Entry 6WIX (X-ray diffraction, 2.67 A resolution); this record covers chains B and G of the 6 polymer chains in the assembly.

# Chain B
Name: Envelope glycoprotein gp41
Organism: Human immunodeficiency virus 1
Notes: fragment: ectodomain
Chain sequence (153 residues; each row starts with the number of its first residue):
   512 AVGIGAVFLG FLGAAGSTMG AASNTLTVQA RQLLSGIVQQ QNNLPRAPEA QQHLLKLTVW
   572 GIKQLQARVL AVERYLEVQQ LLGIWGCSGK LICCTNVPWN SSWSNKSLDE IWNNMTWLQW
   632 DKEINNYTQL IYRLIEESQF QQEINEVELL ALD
Not modelled in the structure: 512-516, 536-562, 664
Cystine bridges: Cys598-Cys604
What the authors report for this chain:
  - contacts within the chain: Gly531-Asn535 (hydrogen bond), Arg585-Glu588 (hydrogen bond)

# Chain G
Name: Envelope glycoprotein gp120
Organism: Human immunodeficiency virus 1
Chain sequence (498 residues; row label = number of the first residue in the row; note: 36 numbers in that range are skipped by the numbering (no residue carries them; nothing is unmodelled there); a row labelled like 136A-136V holds insertion residues (136A, then the next letters in order)):
    29 QQAENLWVTV YYGVPVWRDA DTTLFCASDA KAYETEKHNV WATHACVPTD PNPQEIHLDN
    89 VTEKFNMWKN NMVEQMHTDI ISLWDQSLKP CVKLTPLCVT LHCTNFNP
136A-136V NSTRNEGNGTAGGEGSNDTVTN
   151 REEIKNCSFN MTTELRDKKQ RVHSLFYKLD IVQIN
185A-185H KNQSQDNG
   189 SEYRLINCNT SACTQACPKV SFEPIPIHYC APAGFAILKC KDEEFNGTGP CKNVSTVQCT
   249 HGIKPVVSTQ LLLNGSLAKK EVKIRSENIT NNVKTIIVQL VNPVIINCTR PNNNTRKSIR
   309 I
   312 GPGQAFYATG
  321A A
   322 IIGDIRQAHC NVSRSDWNKT LQQVARQLRK HFV
   356 NKTIIFTNSS GGDLEVTTHS FNCGGEFFYC NTSGLFNSTW
395A-395R DSSTWDSNSTQANITELN
   412 ENITLPCRIK QIINMWQRTG QCMYAPPIPG VISCVSNITG LLLTRDGGGN NNTNETFRPG
   472 GGDMRDNWRS ELYKYKVVKI EPLGVAPTRC KRRVVERRRR RR
Not modelled in the structure: 29-30, 59-65, 136A-136V, 185A-185H, 356, 395A-395R, 459-464, 505-513
Cystine bridges: Cys54-Cys74, Cys119-Cys205, Cys126-Cys196, Cys131-Cys157, Cys201-Cys433, Cys218-Cys247, Cys228-Cys239, Cys296-Cys331, Cys378-Cys445, Cys385-Cys418
Covalent attachments: glycan linked to Asn88, Asn332; N-acetylglucosamine (NAG) linked to Asn156, Asn160, Asn197, Asn234, Asn241, Asn262, Asn295, Asn301, Asn386, Asn392, Asn413, Asn448

# How chain B and chain G interact
Residue-residue contacts (99; chain B residue first):
  Ala517(B) with Ala221(G), hydrophobic
  Leu520(B) with Ile84(G); Thr244(G); Gln246(G)
  Phe522(B) with Pro43(G)
  Leu523(B) with Pro43(G), hydrophobic; Leu86(G); Ile491(G), hydrophobic
  Gly524(B) with His85(G)
  Ala525(B) with Pro43(G)
  Ala526(B) with Pro43(G), hydrophobic; Trp45(G), hydrophobic; Val89(G), hydrophobic
  Gly527(B) with Asp87(G); Asn88(G); Val89(G)
  Met530(B) with Ala497(G), hydrophobic
  Ala533(B) with Pro43(G), hydrophobic
  Ser534(B) with Tyr39(G)
  Thr569(B) with Gln114(G), hydrogen bond
  Val570(B) with Ser110(G); Leu111(G), hydrophobic; Gln114(G), hydrogen bond (backbone-side chain)
  Trp571(B) with Cys54(G), hydrophobic; Trp69(G), hydrogen bond (side chain-backbone); Ala70(G); Cys74(G); Asp107(G); Leu111(G), hydrophobic; Tyr217(G)
  Lys574(B) with Leu52(G), hydrogen bond (side chain-backbone); Gln103(G), hydrogen bond; Asp107(G), salt bridge
  Gln575(B) with Phe53(G)
  Gln577(B) with Thr51(G)
  Ala578(B) with Phe53(G), hydrophobic
  Leu581(B) with Thr50(G)
  Ala582(B) with Ala221(G)
  Arg585(B) with Ile491(G), hydrogen bond (side chain-backbone); Glu492(G), salt bridge; Pro493(G)
  Val589(B) with Tyr40(G), hydrophobic; Leu494(G), hydrophobic
  Gln590(B) with Tyr40(G)
  Leu592(B) with Leu494(G), hydrophobic
  Leu593(B) with Tyr40(G), hydrophobic; Leu494(G), hydrophobic
  Trp596(B) with Val38(G), hydrophobic; Arg503(G)
  Gly597(B) with Arg503(G), hydrogen bond (backbone-side chain)
  Leu602(B) with Val38(G); Tyr39(G); Tyr40(G), hydrogen bond (backbone-backbone)
  Ile603(B) with Thr37(G); Val38(G); Tyr39(G), hydrophobic
  Cys604(B) with Thr37(G); Val38(G), hydrogen bond (backbone-backbone)
  Cys605(B) with Cys501(G), disulfide; Arg503(G)
  Thr606(B) with Val36(G), hydrogen bond (side chain-backbone); Lys502(G); Arg503(G), hydrogen bond (backbone-backbone)
  Asn607(B) with Trp35(G); Lys502(G); Arg503(G), hydrogen bond (side chain-backbone)
  Val608(B) with Trp35(G); Val36(G), hydrogen bond (backbone-backbone)
  Pro609(B) with Leu34(G); Trp35(G)
  Trp610(B) with Leu34(G), hydrogen bond (backbone-backbone); Trp35(G); Val36(G), hydrophobic; Pro498(G), hydrophobic
  Trp614(B) with Val36(G), hydrophobic
  Leu619(B) with Leu34(G), hydrophobic
  Trp623(B) with Tyr39(G); Ala497(G), hydrophobic; Pro498(G), hydrogen bond (side chain-backbone); Thr499(G)
  Trp628(B) with Tyr39(G), hydrophobic; Val42(G); Val44(G); Gly495(G); Ala497(G), hydrophobic
  Leu629(B) with Pro43(G); Val44(G), hydrophobic; Trp45(G), hydrophobic
  Trp631(B) with Val496(G), hydrogen bond (side chain-backbone); Pro498(G)
  Asp632(B) with Arg46(G), salt bridge
  Ile642(B) with Val36(G), hydrophobic
  Tyr643(B) with Leu494(G); Val496(G), hydrophobic
  Ile646(B) with Val36(G), hydrophobic; Val38(G), hydrophobic; Val496(G), hydrophobic
  Gln650(B) with Arg503(G)
  Gln653(B) with Arg503(G), hydrogen bond
Other interface residues (no listed pair), chain B (53 interface residues in all): Tyr586, Lys601, Ile622, Ile635, Thr639
Other interface residues (no listed pair), chain G (55 interface residues in all): Gly41, Ala73, Val75, Ile215, Pro220, Phe223, Ala224, Val245
Cross-chain cystine bridges: Cys605(B)-Cys501(G)
From the paper, about this interface:
  - specific contacts: Val589(B)-Leu494(G) (hydrophobic contact), Val589(B)-Pro493(G) (hydrophobic contact)

# In short
The interface between chain B and chain G involves 53 residues on one side and 55 on the other; the contacts
include 1 disulfide bond, 17 hydrogen bonds and 3 salt bridges. Polar pairs include Lys574(B)-Asp107(G),
Arg585(B)-Glu492(G) and Asp632(B)-Arg46(G). The authors report hydrophobic contacts between Val589(B) and
Leu494(G) and Val589(B) and Pro493(G). The paper reports contacts within the chain involving Asn535(B),
Gly531(B) and Glu588(B) among others.
Here chain B is Envelope glycoprotein gp41 and chain G is Envelope glycoprotein gp120, both from Human
immunodeficiency virus 1. Entry 6WIX (Crystal Structure of HIV-1 MI369 RnS-DS.SOSIP Prefusion Env Trimer in
Complex with Human Antibodies 3H109L and ...) was determined by X-ray diffraction.
